5BS4 - chains A and B; structure by X-ray diffraction, 1.29 A resolution.

[Chain A (and B)]
Protein: Protease
Source organism: Human immunodeficiency virus type 1 BH10
Notes: EC 3.4.23.16; chain B of this document is another copy of the same molecule, construct and numbering; everything in this record applies to it too
UniProt: P03366 (POL_HV1B1); residues 1-99 here correspond to UniProt positions 501-599 (UniProt number = residue number + 500)
Sequence (99 residues; numbered 1 to 99; the number before each row is that of its first residue):
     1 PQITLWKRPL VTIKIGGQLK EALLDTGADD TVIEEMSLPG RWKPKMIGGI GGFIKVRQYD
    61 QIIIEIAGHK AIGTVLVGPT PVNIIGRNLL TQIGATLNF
Construct notes: engineered mutation Lys-7 (Gln507 in P03366), Ile-33 (Leu533 in P03366), Ile-63 (Leu563 in P03366), Ala-67 (Cys567 in P03366), Ala-95 (Cys595 in P03366)
Ion coordination: Na+ near Asp-60 (its only coordinating residue here)
Small-molecule neighbours: 4UX ((3R,3aS,4R,6aR)-4-(methylamino)hexahydrofuro[2,3-b]furan-3-yl [(2S,3R)-4-{[(4-aminophenyl)sulfonyl](2-methylpropyl)amino}-3-hydroxy-1-phenylbutan-2-yl]carbamate): Leu-23, Asp-25, Gly-27, Ala-28, Asp-29, Asp-30, Val-32, Ile-47, Gly-48, Gly-49, Ile-50, Leu-76, Pro-81, Val-82, Ile-84
Swiss-Prot annotation at these positions:
  - region (Dimerization of protease): Pro-1 to Leu-5, Gly-49 to Lys-55, Asn-88 to Gly-94, Thr-96 to Phe-99
  - active site: Asp-25 (For protease activity)
  - site: Phe-99 (Cleavage)
What the authors report for this chain:
  - binding site for 4UX: Gly-48

[Interface between chain A and chain B]
Contacting residue pairs (100; chain A residue first):
  Pro-1(A) with Leu-97(B); Asn-98(B); Phe-99(B), hydrogen bond (backbone-backbone)
  Gln-2(A) with Thr-96(B); Leu-97(B); Asn-98(B), hydrogen bond
  Ile-3(A) with Thr-96(B); Leu-97(B), hydrogen bond (backbone-backbone); Phe-99(B), hydrophobic
  Leu-5(A) with Thr-26(B); Arg-87(B), hydrogen bond (backbone-side chain); Thr-91(B); Ala-95(B)
  Trp-6(A) with Arg-87(B), hydrogen bond (backbone-side chain); Thr-91(B)
  Lys-7(A) with Arg-87(B)
  Arg-8(A) with Asp-29(B), salt bridge; Arg-87(B)
  Pro-9(A) with Thr-26(B); Arg-87(B)
  Leu-23(A) with Gly-27(B)
  Leu-24(A) with Thr-26(B), hydrogen bond (backbone-side chain); Leu-97(B), hydrophobic; Phe-99(B), hydrophobic
  Asp-25(A) with Asp-25(B); Thr-26(B); Gly-27(B), hydrogen bond (side chain-backbone)
  Thr-26(A) with Leu-5(B); Pro-9(B); Leu-24(B), hydrogen bond (side chain-backbone); Asp-25(B); Thr-26(B), hydrogen bond (side chain-backbone)
  Gly-27(A) with Leu-23(B); Asp-25(B), hydrogen bond (backbone-side chain)
  Asp-29(A) with Arg-8(B), salt bridge
  Ile-47(A) with Ile-50(B), hydrophobic
  Gly-49(A) with Ile-50(B); Pro-81(B)
  Ile-50(A) with Val-32(B), hydrophobic; Ile-47(B), hydrophobic; Gly-49(B); Ile-50(B), hydrogen bond (backbone-backbone); Gly-51(B), hydrogen bond (backbone-backbone); Gly-52(B); Ile-54(B); Thr-80(B); Pro-81(B)
  Gly-51(A) with Ile-50(B), hydrogen bond (backbone-backbone); Gly-51(B); Gly-52(B); Ile-54(B)
  Gly-52(A) with Ile-50(B); Gly-51(B)
  Ile-54(A) with Ile-50(B); Gly-51(B)
  Ala-67(A) with Phe-99(B), hydrophobic
  His-69(A) with Phe-99(B)
  Thr-80(A) with Ile-50(B)
  Pro-81(A) with Gly-49(B); Ile-50(B)
  Arg-87(A) with Leu-5(B), hydrogen bond (side chain-backbone); Trp-6(B), hydrogen bond (side chain-backbone); Lys-7(B); Arg-8(B); Pro-9(B)
  Leu-90(A) with Leu-5(B), hydrophobic
  Thr-91(A) with Leu-5(B); Trp-6(B)
  Gln-92(A) with Trp-6(B)
  Ile-93(A) with Phe-99(B)
  Gly-94(A) with Asn-98(B); Phe-99(B)
  Ala-95(A) with Leu-5(B); Asn-98(B); Phe-99(B), hydrophobic
  Thr-96(A) with Gln-2(B); Ile-3(B); Thr-4(B); Thr-96(B); Leu-97(B); Asn-98(B), hydrogen bond (backbone-backbone)
  Leu-97(A) with Pro-1(B); Gln-2(B); Ile-3(B), hydrogen bond (backbone-backbone); Leu-24(B), hydrophobic; Thr-26(B); Thr-96(B)
  Asn-98(A) with Pro-1(B); Gln-2(B), hydrogen bond; Gly-94(B); Ala-95(B); Thr-96(B), hydrogen bond (backbone-backbone); Asn-98(B), hydrogen bond
  Phe-99(A) with Pro-1(B), hydrogen bond (backbone-backbone); Ile-3(B), hydrophobic; Leu-24(B), hydrophobic; His-69(B); Ile-93(B); Gly-94(B); Ala-95(B), hydrophobic
Also at the interface, not in a pair above, chain A (41 interface residues in all): Thr-4, Val-32, Gly-48, Phe-53, Pro-79, Ile-84
Also at the interface, not in a pair above, chain B (40 interface residues in all): Gly-48, Phe-53, Ala-67, Pro-79, Ile-84, Leu-90

[Overview]
The interface between chain A and chain B involves 41 residues on one side and 40 on the other; the contacts
include 21 hydrogen bonds and 2 salt bridges. Polar contacts include Arg-8(A)/Asp-29(B), Gln-2(A)/Asn-98(B)
and Leu-5(A)/Arg-87(B). Ligands of chain A: compound 4UX. The paper reports a binding site for 4UX at
Gly-48(A).
Both chains are Protease (Human immunodeficiency virus type 1 BH10). Entry 5BS4 (HIV-1 wild Type protease with
GRL-047-11A (a methylamine bis-Tetrahydrofuran P2-Ligand, 4-amino sulfonamide derivative)) was determined by
X-ray diffraction together with 5BRY from the same study.
